PDB entry 7WTM | electron microscopy, 3.50 A resolution | chains C2 and SI of the 17 polymer chains in the assembly

# Chain C2
Molecule: 18S rRNA
From: Saccharomyces cerevisiae
Sequence (1800 nucleotides; numbered 1 to 1800; the number before each row is that of its first residue):
     1 UAUCUGGUUG AUCCUGCCAG UAGUCAUAUG CUUGUCUCAA AGAUUAAGCC AUGCAUGUCU
    61 AAGUAUAAGC AAUUUAUACA GUGAAACUGC GAAUGGCUCA UUAAAUCAGU UAUCGUUUAU
   121 UUGAUAGUUC CUUUACUACA UGGUAUAACU GUGGUAAUUC UAGAGCUAAU ACAUGCUUAA
   181 AAUCUCGACC CUUUGGAAGA GAUGUAUUUA UUAGAUAAAA AAUCAAUGUC UUCGGACUCU
   241 UUGAUGAUUC AUAAUAACUU UUCGAAUCGC AUGGCCUUGU GCUGGCGAUG GUUCAUUCAA
   301 AUUUCUGCCC UAUCAACUUU CGAUGGUAGG AUAGUGGCCU ACCAUGGUUU CAACGGGUAA
   361 CGGGGAAUAA GGGUUCGAUU CCGGAGAGGG AGCCUGAGAA ACGGCUACCA CAUCCAAGGA
   421 AGGCAGCAGG CGCGCAAAUU ACCCAAUCCU AAUUCAGGGA GGUAGUGACA AUAAAUAACG
   481 AUACAGGGCC CAUUCGGGUC UUGUAAUUGG AAUGAGUACA AUGUAAAUAC CUUAACGAGG
   541 AACAAUUGGA GGGCAAGUCU GGUGCCAGCA GCCGCGGUAA UUCCAGCUCC AAUAGCGUAU
   601 AUUAAAGUUG UUGCAGUUAA AAAGCUCGUA GUUGAACUUU GGGCCCGGUU GGCCGGUCCG
   661 AUUUUUUCGU GUACUGGAUU UCCAACGGGG CCUUUCCUUC UGGCUAACCU UGAGUCCUUG
   721 UGGCUCUUGG CGAACCAGGA CUUUUACUUU GAAAAAAUUA GAGUGUUCAA AGCAGGCGUA
   781 UUGCUCGAAU AUAUUAGCAU GGAAUAAUAG AAUAGGACGU UUGGUUCUAU UUUGUUGGUU
   841 UCUAGGACCA UCGUAAUGAU UAAUAGGGAC GGUCGGGGGC AUCAGUAUUC AAUUGUCAGA
   901 GGUGAAAUUC UUGGAUUUAU UGAAGACUAA CUACUGCGAA AGCAUUUGCC AAGGACGUUU
   961 UCAUUAAUCA AGAACGAAAG UUAGGGGAUC GAAGAUGAUC AGAUACCGUC GUAGUCUUAA
  1021 CCAUAAACUA UGCCGACUAG GGAUCGGGUG GUGUUUUUUU AAUGACCCAC UCGGCACCUU
  1081 ACGAGAAAUC AAAGUCUUUG GGUUCUGGGG GGAGUAUGGU CGCAAGGCUG AAACUUAAAG
  1141 GAAUUGACGG AAGGGCACCA CCAGGAGUGG AGCCUGCGGC UUAAUUUGAC UCAACACGGG
  1201 GAAACUCACC AGGUCCAGAC ACAAUAAGGA UUGACAGAUU GAGAGCUCUU UCUUGAUUUU
  1261 GUGGGUGGUG GUGCAUGGCC GUUCUUAGUU GGUGGAGUGA UUUGUCUGCU UAAUUGCGAU
  1321 AACGAACGAG ACCUUAACCU ACUAAAUAGU GGUGCUAGCA UUUGCUGGUU AUCCACUUCU
  1381 UAGAGGGACU AUCGGUUUCA AGCCGAUGGA AGUUUGAGGC AAUAACAGGU CUGUGAUGCC
  1441 CUUAGACGUU CUGGGCCGCA CGCGCGCUAC ACUGACGGAG CCAGCGAGUC UAACCUUGGC
  1501 CGAGAGGUCU UGGUAAUCUU GUGAAACUCC GUCGUGCUGG GGAUAGAGCA UUGUAAUUAU
  1561 UGCUCUUCAA CGAGGAAUUC CUAGUAAGCG CAAGUCAUCA GCUUGCGUUG AUUACGUCCC
  1621 UGCCCUUUGU ACACACCGCC CGUCGCUAGU ACCGAUUGAA UGGCUUAGUG AGGCCUCAGG
  1681 AUCUGCUUAG AGAAGGGGGC AACUCCAUCU CAGAGCGGAG AAUUUGGACA AACUUGGUCA
  1741 UUUAGAGGAA CUAAAAGUCG UAACAAGGUU UCCGUAGGUG AACCUGCGGA AGGAUCAUUA
Not modelled in the structure: 73-75, 133-135, 489-498, 651-683, 707-732, 1147-1765

# Chain SI
Name: 40S ribosomal protein S8-A
From: Saccharomyces cerevisiae
UniProtKB: P0CX39 (RS8A_YEAST); residue numbers follow UniProt; this construct covers 1-200
Sequence (200 residues; each row starts with the number of its first residue):
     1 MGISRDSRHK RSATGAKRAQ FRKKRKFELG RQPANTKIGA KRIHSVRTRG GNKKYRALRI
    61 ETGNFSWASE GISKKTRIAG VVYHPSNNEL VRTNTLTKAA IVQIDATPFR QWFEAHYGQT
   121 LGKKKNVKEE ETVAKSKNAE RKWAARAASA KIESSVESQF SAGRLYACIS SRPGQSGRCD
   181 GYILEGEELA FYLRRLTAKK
Not modelled in the structure: 1, 124-134
Swiss-Prot annotation at these positions:
  - modified residue: Thr-62 (Phosphothreonine), Ser-66 (Phosphoserine), Ser-69 (Phosphoserine), Ser-73 (Phosphoserine), Ser-86 (Phosphoserine), Thr-107 (Phosphothreonine), Ser-154 (Phosphoserine), Ser-155 (Phosphoserine), Ser-158 (Phosphoserine), Ser-161 (Phosphoserine)

# Interface between chain C2 and chain SI
Pairs across the interface (137; chain C2 residue first):
  U101(C2) / Gln-20(SI)  sugar contact
  U101(C2) / Phe-21(SI)  base contact
  U102(C2) / Phe-21(SI)  sugar contact
  A103(C2) / Ala-19(SI)  phosphate contact
  A105(C2) / Arg-8(SI)  hydrogen bond to the phosphate
  A105(C2) / Arg-18(SI)  salt bridge to the phosphate
  A105(C2) / Phe-21(SI)  sugar contact
  U106(C2) / Arg-8(SI)  salt bridge to the phosphate
  U106(C2) / Phe-21(SI)  sugar contact
  U117(C2) / Arg-49(SI)  sugar contact
  U117(C2) / Gly-50(SI)  sugar contact
  U117(C2) / Asn-52(SI)  phosphate contact
  U118(C2) / Gly-50(SI)  phosphate contact
  U118(C2) / Asn-52(SI)  hydrogen bond to the phosphate
  C186(C2) / Lys-142(SI)  salt bridge to the phosphate
  G187(C2) / Asn-138(SI)  base contact
  G187(C2) / Arg-141(SI)  base contact
  C190(C2) / Lys-137(SI)  base contact
  C191(C2) / Lys-137(SI)  base contact
  U193(C2) / Lys-137(SI)  hydrogen bond to the base
  G195(C2) / Lys-137(SI)  hydrogen bond to the base
  A197(C2) / Arg-141(SI)  base contact
  U207(C2) / Arg-178(SI)  hydrogen bond to the base
  U208(C2) / Ser-171(SI)  sugar contact
  U208(C2) / Ser-176(SI)  sugar contact
  U208(C2) / Arg-178(SI)  sugar contact
  U208(C2) / Asp-180(SI)  hydrogen bond to the sugar
  U209(C2) / Ser-170(SI)  hydrogen bond to the phosphate
  U209(C2) / Ser-171(SI)  sugar contact
  U209(C2) / Asp-180(SI)  sugar contact
  U209(C2) / Gly-181(SI)  hydrogen bond to the sugar
  A210(C2) / Ser-66(SI)  sugar contact
  A210(C2) / Ala-68(SI)  sugar contact
  A210(C2) / Ser-170(SI)  hydrogen bond to the phosphate
  A256(C2) / Ile-72(SI)  sugar contact
  A256(C2) / Ser-73(SI)  hydrogen bond to the base
  A257(C2) / Asn-64(SI)  hydrogen bond to the base
  A257(C2) / Ser-73(SI)  sugar contact
  C258(C2) / Asn-64(SI)  sugar contact
  C258(C2) / Lys-75(SI)  phosphate contact
  C258(C2) / Arg-178(SI)  hydrogen bond to the base
  U259(C2) / Lys-41(SI)  sugar contact
  U259(C2) / Lys-75(SI)  salt bridge to the phosphate
  U259(C2) / Arg-178(SI)  hydrogen bond to the base
  U260(C2) / Lys-41(SI)  salt bridge to the phosphate
  U260(C2) / Arg-42(SI)  base contact
  U260(C2) / Ile-43(SI)  hydrogen bond to the base
  A301(C2) / Phe-27(SI)  phosphate contact
  U302(C2) / Arg-22(SI)  salt bridge to the phosphate
  U302(C2) / Phe-27(SI)  phosphate contact
  U318(C2) / Arg-11(SI)  hydrogen bond to the phosphate
  U318(C2) / Gly-15(SI)  sugar contact
  U319(C2) / Arg-11(SI)  salt bridge to the phosphate
  G322(C2) / Lys-10(SI)  hydrogen bond to the sugar
  A323(C2) / Lys-10(SI)  salt bridge to the phosphate
  A323(C2) / Arg-11(SI)  hydrogen bond to the phosphate
  U324(C2) / Arg-11(SI)  phosphate contact
  U324(C2) / Ser-12(SI)  phosphate contact
  U324(C2) / Ala-13(SI)  phosphate contact
  A328(C2) / Pro-85(SI)  sugar contact
  A328(C2) / Ser-86(SI)  hydrogen bond to the base
  A328(C2) / Ala-99(SI)  phosphate contact
  G329(C2) / Ser-86(SI)  hydrogen bond to the sugar
  G329(C2) / Thr-97(SI)  phosphate contact
  G329(C2) / Lys-98(SI)  salt bridge to the phosphate
  G329(C2) / Ala-99(SI)  phosphate contact
  G330(C2) / Pro-33(SI)  sugar contact
  G330(C2) / Thr-97(SI)  sugar contact
  G330(C2) / Lys-98(SI)  hydrogen bond to the phosphate
  G330(C2) / Arg-172(SI)  salt bridge to the phosphate
  G330(C2) / Pro-173(SI)  phosphate contact
  A331(C2) / Gly-30(SI)  sugar contact
  A331(C2) / Arg-31(SI)  hydrogen bond to the sugar
  A331(C2) / Gln-32(SI)  sugar contact
  A331(C2) / Pro-33(SI)  sugar contact
  A331(C2) / Ala-34(SI)  hydrogen bond to the phosphate
  A331(C2) / Arg-56(SI)  hydrogen bond to the phosphate
  A331(C2) / Arg-172(SI)  salt bridge to the phosphate
  A331(C2) / Gly-174(SI)  phosphate contact
  A331(C2) / Gln-175(SI)  hydrogen bond to the phosphate
  U332(C2) / Arg-5(SI)  hydrogen bond to the sugar
  U332(C2) / Leu-29(SI)  sugar contact
  U332(C2) / Arg-31(SI)  salt bridge to the phosphate
  U332(C2) / Lys-54(SI)  salt bridge to the phosphate
  U332(C2) / Arg-56(SI)  salt bridge to the phosphate
  U332(C2) / Arg-172(SI)  base contact
  U332(C2) / Gln-175(SI)  hydrogen bond to the phosphate
  A333(C2) / Phe-27(SI)  hydrogen bond to the base
  A333(C2) / Arg-31(SI)  salt bridge to the phosphate
  A333(C2) / Thr-48(SI)  phosphate contact
  A333(C2) / Arg-49(SI)  hydrogen bond to the phosphate
  A333(C2) / Lys-54(SI)  salt bridge to the phosphate
  G334(C2) / Arg-5(SI)  hydrogen bond to the base
  G334(C2) / Phe-27(SI)  base contact
  G334(C2) / Lys-54(SI)  salt bridge to the phosphate
  U335(C2) / Arg-5(SI)  base contact
  G336(C2) / Arg-5(SI)  hydrogen bond to the base
  G337(C2) / Lys-10(SI)  hydrogen bond to the sugar
  C338(C2) / Ser-4(SI)  sugar contact
  C338(C2) / Arg-5(SI)  sugar contact
  C338(C2) / Asp-6(SI)  sugar contact
  C338(C2) / His-9(SI)  phosphate contact
  C338(C2) / Lys-10(SI)  phosphate contact
  C339(C2) / His-9(SI)  salt bridge to the phosphate
  C339(C2) / Lys-10(SI)  salt bridge to the phosphate
  A341(C2) / Ser-86(SI)  hydrogen bond to the sugar
  A341(C2) / Asn-87(SI)  sugar contact
  G347(C2) / Ala-13(SI)  hydrogen bond to the sugar
  G347(C2) / Thr-14(SI)  base contact
  U348(C2) / Thr-14(SI)  sugar contact
  A353(C2) / Thr-14(SI)  phosphate contact
  C354(C2) / Thr-14(SI)  hydrogen bond to the phosphate
  C354(C2) / Ala-16(SI)  phosphate contact
  G355(C2) / Lys-17(SI)  phosphate contact
  G384(C2) / Phe-21(SI)  sugar contact
  A385(C2) / Phe-21(SI)  sugar contact
  A385(C2) / Arg-22(SI)  salt bridge to the phosphate
  A385(C2) / Arg-25(SI)  salt bridge to the phosphate
  G386(C2) / Lys-23(SI)  hydrogen bond to the phosphate
  G386(C2) / Arg-25(SI)  salt bridge to the phosphate
  A387(C2) / Lys-23(SI)  salt bridge to the phosphate
  G392(C2) / Gly-2(SI)  hydrogen bond to the phosphate
  G392(C2) / Lys-24(SI)  salt bridge to the phosphate
  C393(C2) / Gly-2(SI)  hydrogen bond to the phosphate
  G396(C2) / Lys-26(SI)  base contact
  G396(C2) / Arg-47(SI)  hydrogen bond to the base
  A397(C2) / Arg-47(SI)  salt bridge to the phosphate
  A397(C2) / Gly-50(SI)  hydrogen bond to the phosphate
  A397(C2) / Gly-51(SI)  phosphate contact
  G398(C2) / Arg-47(SI)  salt bridge to the phosphate
  G398(C2) / Arg-49(SI)  phosphate contact
  G398(C2) / Gly-50(SI)  hydrogen bond to the phosphate
  A399(C2) / Lys-26(SI)  phosphate contact
  A399(C2) / Arg-49(SI)  salt bridge to the phosphate
  A400(C2) / Lys-24(SI)  base contact
  A400(C2) / Arg-25(SI)  base contact
  A400(C2) / Lys-26(SI)  phosphate contact
Also at the interface, not in a pair above, chain C2 (65 interface residues in all): U185, A188, C189, A300, C317, G390
Also at the interface, not in a pair above, chain SI (73 interface residues in all): Ser-7, Gly-71, Lys-74, His-84, Ser-136, Tyr-182

# In short
65 residues of chain C2 face 73 of chain SI across their interface; the contacts include 40 hydrogen bonds and
27 salt bridges. Polar contacts include U193(C2)/Lys-137(SI), G195(C2)/Lys-137(SI) and U207(C2)/Arg-178(SI).
Chain C2 is 18S rRNA and chain SI is 40S ribosomal protein S8-A, both from Saccharomyces cerevisiae; the
structure, Cryo-EM structure of a yeast pre-40S ribosomal subunit - State Dis-E, was determined by electron
microscopy (same publication as 7WTL).
